PDB entry 3GIC | X-ray diffraction, 1.55 A resolution | chains A and B

== Chain A ==
Name: Thrombin light chain
Organism: Homo sapiens
Notes: EC 3.4.21.5
UniProt: P00734 (THRB_HUMAN); residues 1-14 here correspond to UniProt positions 336-349 (UniProt number = residue number + 335)
Amino-acid sequence (36 residues; each row starts with the number of its first residue; a row labelled like 14A-14M holds insertion residues (14A, then the next letters in order)):
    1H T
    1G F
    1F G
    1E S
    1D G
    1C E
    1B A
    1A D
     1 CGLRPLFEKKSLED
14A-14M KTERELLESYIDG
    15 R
Disordered / not traced: 1H, 1G, 1F, 1E, 1D, 14L-14M, 15
Swiss-Prot annotation at these positions:
  - site: Arg15 (Cleavage)

== Chain B ==
Name: Thrombin heavy chain
Organism: Homo sapiens
Notes: EC 3.4.21.5
UniProt: P00734 (THRB_HUMAN); aligned to UniProt positions 364-613 over residues 16-247 (the alignment contains insertions or deletions, so no single offset holds)
Amino-acid sequence (250 residues; numbered 16 to 247 plus 23 insertion-coded residues; 5 numbers in that range are skipped by the numbering (no residue carries them; nothing is unmodelled there); the number before each row is that of its first residue; a row labelled like 60A-60I holds insertion residues (60A, then the next letters in order)):
    16 IVEGSDAEIGMSPWQVMLFRK
   36A S
    37 PQELLCGASLISDRWVLTAAHCLL
60A-60I YPPWDKNFT
    61 ENDLLVRIGKHSRTRYE
   77A R
    78 NIEKISMLEKIYIHPRYNWR
   97A E
    98 NLDRDIALMKLKKPVAFSDYIHPVCLPDRETA
129A-129C ASL
   130 LQAGYKGRVTGWGNLK
   150 GQPSVLQVVNLPIVERPVCKDSTRIRITDNMFCAG
  184A Y
   185 KP
186A-186D DEGK
   187 RGDACEGDSGGPFVMKSP
204A-204B FN
   205 NRWYQMGIVSWGE
   219 GCD
  221A R
   222 DGKYGFYTHVFRLKKWIQKVIDQFGE
Disordered / not traced: 246-247
Swiss-Prot annotation at these positions:
  - active site (Charge relay system): His57, Asp102
  - glycosylation: Asn60G (N-linked (GlcNAc...) (complex) asparagine)
Disulfide bonds: Cys42-Cys58, Cys168-Cys182, Cys191-Cys220
Reported in the primary citation:
  - conformationally variable residues (loop rearrangement): Trp215 to Glu217

== Chain A / chain B interface ==
Contacting residue pairs (62):
  Cys1(A) with Pro120(B); Val121(B); Cys122(B), disulfide; Arg206(B), hydrogen bond (backbone-side chain)
  Asp1A(A) with His119(B), salt bridge; Arg206(B)
  Ala1B(A) with Arg206(B), hydrogen bond (backbone-side chain)
  Gly2(A) with Trp29(B); Pro120(B), hydrogen bond (backbone-backbone); Cys122(B); Arg206(B); Trp207(B), hydrogen bond (backbone-backbone)
  Leu3(A) with His119(B), hydrogen bond (backbone-side chain); Asn205(B); Arg206(B)
  Arg4(A) with Met26(B), hydrogen bond (side chain-backbone); Pro28(B); Trp29(B); Arg137(B); Trp207(B)
  Pro5(A) with Ser115(B); Asp116(B); His119(B)
  Leu6(A) with Ile24(B); Gly25(B); Asp116(B)
  Phe7(A) with Glu23(B); Ile24(B); Gly25(B); Met26(B), hydrophobic
  Glu8(A) with Lys202(B), salt bridge; Asn205(B); Trp207(B), hydrogen bond
  Lys9(A) with His119(B)
  Asp14(A) with Glu23(B); Met26(B); Arg137(B), salt bridge; Trp207(B)
  Lys14A(A) with Glu23(B), hydrogen bond (backbone-side chain)
  Thr14B(A) with Arg137(B), hydrogen bond; Asn159(B), hydrogen bond
  Glu14C(A) with Arg137(B); Lys202(B), salt bridge
  Glu14E(A) with Lys135(B), salt bridge; Asn159(B); Tyr184A(B), hydrogen bond; Lys186D(B), salt bridge
  Leu14F(A) with Lys135(B); Gly136(B); Asn159(B); Trp207(B), hydrophobic
  Leu14G(A) with Lys202(B)
  Ser14I(A) with Gly133(B); Tyr134(B); Lys135(B), hydrogen bond (side chain-backbone)
  Tyr14J(A) with Leu129C(B), hydrophobic; Tyr134(B), hydrophobic; Lys135(B), hydrogen bond (side chain-backbone); Met201(B); Lys202(B), hydrogen bond (side chain-backbone); Pro204(B)
  Ile14K(A) with Tyr134(B), hydrogen bond (backbone-side chain)
Interface residues without a listed pair, chain A (22 interface residues in all): Glu13
Interface residues without a listed pair, chain B (29 interface residues in all): Tyr117, Val200
Cross-chain cystine bridges: Cys1(A)-Cys122(B)

== Summary ==
Chain A and chain B form an interface of 22 and 29 residues respectively, with 1 disulfide bond, 15 hydrogen
bonds and 6 salt bridges. Among the polar pairs are Asp1A(A)-His119(B), Glu8(A)-Lys202(B) and
Glu14E(A)-Lys135(B). Curated annotation (UniProt) lists active-site residues His57(B) and Asp102(B) on chain
B. From the paper: conformational variability at Trp215(B).
Here chain A is Thrombin light chain and chain B is Thrombin heavy chain, both from Homo sapiens. Entry 3GIC
(Structure of thrombin mutant delta(146-149e) in the free form) was determined by X-ray diffraction.
